Entry 6SSA (X-ray diffraction, 2.11 A resolution); this record covers chains A and C of the 3 polymer chains in the assembly.

# Chain A
Molecule: HLA class I histocompatibility antigen, A-2 alpha chain
Source organism: Homo sapiens
UniProtKB: P01892 (1A02_HUMAN); residues 1-276 here correspond to UniProt positions 25-300 (UniProt number = residue number + 24)
Sequence (276 residues; row label = number of the first residue in the row):
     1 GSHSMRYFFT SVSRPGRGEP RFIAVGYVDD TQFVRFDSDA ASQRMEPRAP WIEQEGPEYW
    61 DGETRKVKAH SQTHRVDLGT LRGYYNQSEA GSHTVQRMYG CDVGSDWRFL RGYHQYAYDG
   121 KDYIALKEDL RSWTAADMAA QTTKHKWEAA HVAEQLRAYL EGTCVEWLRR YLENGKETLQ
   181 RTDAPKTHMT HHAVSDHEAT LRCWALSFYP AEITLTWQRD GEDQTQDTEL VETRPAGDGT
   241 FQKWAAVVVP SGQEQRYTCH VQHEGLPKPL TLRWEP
Cystine bridges: C101-C164, C203-C259

# Chain C
Molecule: Leu-leu-trp-asn-gly-pro-met-gln-val
Sequence (9 residues; each row starts with the number of its first residue):
     1 LLWNGPMQV

# Interface between chain A and chain C
Pairs across the interface (42; chain A residue first):
  M5(A) with L1(C)
  Y7(A) with L1(C), hydrogen bond (side chain-backbone); L2(C), hydrophobic
  F9(A) with L2(C), hydrophobic
  M45(A) with L2(C), hydrophobic
  Y59(A) with L1(C), hydrophobic
  E63(A) with L1(C); L2(C), hydrogen bond (side chain-backbone)
  K66(A) with L1(C); L2(C), hydrogen bond (side chain-backbone); N4(C)
  V67(A) with L2(C)
  H70(A) with W3(C); P6(C)
  T73(A) with M7(C); Q8(C)
  V76(A) with Q8(C)
  D77(A) with Q8(C); V9(C), hydrogen bond (side chain-backbone)
  T80(A) with V9(C)
  L81(A) with V9(C), hydrophobic
  Y84(A) with V9(C), hydrogen bond (side chain-backbone)
  Y99(A) with L2(C); W3(C), hydrogen bond (side chain-backbone)
  H114(A) with W3(C)
  Y116(A) with V9(C)
  T143(A) with V9(C), hydrogen bond (side chain-backbone)
  K146(A) with Q8(C); V9(C), hydrogen bond (side chain-backbone)
  W147(A) with M7(C); Q8(C), hydrogen bond (side chain-backbone)
  V152(A) with W3(C), hydrophobic; M7(C), hydrophobic
  Q155(A) with W3(C), hydrogen bond; G5(C), hydrogen bond (side chain-backbone)
  L156(A) with W3(C), hydrophobic
  Y159(A) with L1(C), hydrogen bond (side chain-backbone); L2(C); W3(C)
  T163(A) with L1(C)
  W167(A) with L1(C)
  Y171(A) with L1(C), hydrogen bond (side chain-backbone)
Other interface residues (no listed pair), chain A (31 interface residues in all): R97, Y123, A150

# Overview
31 residues of chain A face 9 of chain C across their interface; the contacts include 13 hydrogen bonds. Among
the polar pairs are Y7(A)-L1(C), E63(A)-L2(C) and K66(A)-L2(C).
Chain A is HLA class I histocompatibility antigen, A-2 alpha chain (Homo sapiens) and chain C is
Leu-leu-trp-asn-gly-pro-met-gln-val; the structure, Human Leukocyte Antigen Class I A02 Carrying LLWNGPMQV,
was determined by X-ray diffraction (same publication as 6SS7, 6SS8 and 6SS9).
